Entry 5M3M (electron microscopy, 4.00 A resolution); this record covers chains D and G of the 14 polymer chains in the assembly.

== Chain D ==
Protein: DNA-directed RNA polymerase I subunit RPA14
Organism: Saccharomyces cerevisiae (strain ATCC 204508 / S288c)
UniProt: P50106 (RPA14_YEAST); residues 1-137 here = UniProt positions 1-137
Chain sequence (137 residues; row label = number of the first residue in the row):
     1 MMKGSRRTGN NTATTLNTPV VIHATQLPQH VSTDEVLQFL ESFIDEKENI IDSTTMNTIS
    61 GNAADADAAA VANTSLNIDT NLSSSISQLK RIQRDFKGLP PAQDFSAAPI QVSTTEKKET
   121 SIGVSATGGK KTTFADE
Disordered / not traced: 1-11, 49-79, 101-137
Swiss-Prot annotation at these positions:
  - modified residue: Ser121 (Phosphoserine)

== Chain G ==
Protein: DNA-directed RNA polymerase I subunit RPA43
Organism: Saccharomyces cerevisiae (strain ATCC 204508 / S288c)
UniProt: P46669 (RPA43_YEAST); residue numbers follow UniProt; this construct covers 1-326
Chain sequence (326 residues; each row starts with the number of its first residue):
     1 MSQVKRANEN RETARFIKKH KKQVTNPIDE KNGTSNCIVR VPIALYVSLA PMYLENPLQG
    61 VMKQHLNPLV MKYNNKVGGV VLGYEGLKIL DADPLSKEDT SEKLIKITPD TPFGFTWCHV
   121 NLYVWQPQVG DVLEGYIFIQ SASHIGLLIH DAFNASIKKN NIPVDWTFVH NDVEEDADVI
   181 NTDENNGNNN NEDNKDSNGG SNSLGKFSFG NRSLGHWVDS NGEPIDGKLR FTVRNVHTTG
   241 RVVSVDGTLI SDADEEGNGY NSSRSQAESL PIVSNKKIVF DDEVSIENKE SHKELDLPEV
   301 KEDNGSEIVY EENTSESNDG ESSDSD
Disordered / not traced: 1-13, 54, 171-214, 251-326
Swiss-Prot annotation at these positions:
  - modified residue (Phosphoserine): Ser244, Ser251, Ser265, Ser269, Ser285

== Chain D / chain G interface ==
Residue-residue contacts (71):
  Thr15(D) with Ser48(G), hydrogen bond (backbone-side chain); His65(G)
  Leu16(D) with Ser48(G); Gln64(G), hydrogen bond (backbone-side chain); His65(G); Phe113(G), hydrophobic
  Asn17(D) with Gln64(G); His65(G)
  Thr18(D) with His65(G)
  Pro19(D) with Leu45(G), hydrophobic; Tyr46(G); Val47(G), hydrophobic; His65(G)
  Val20(D) with Tyr46(G), hydrogen bond (backbone-backbone); Phe115(G), hydrophobic
  Val21(D) with Leu45(G); Tyr46(G), hydrogen bond (backbone-backbone); Lys76(G); Trp117(G), hydrophobic
  Ile22(D) with Ile43(G), hydrophobic; Ala44(G); Lys76(G), hydrogen bond (backbone-side chain)
  His23(D) with Ile43(G); Ala44(G), hydrogen bond (backbone-backbone)
  Ala24(D) with Val41(G), hydrophobic; Pro42(G); Ile43(G), hydrophobic
  Thr25(D) with Pro42(G), hydrogen bond (backbone-backbone); Ile43(G); Ala44(G)
  Gln26(D) with Val41(G); Pro42(G)
  Pro28(D) with Val24(G); Val39(G), hydrophobic; Arg40(G)
  Gln29(D) with Val39(G); Arg40(G), hydrogen bond (backbone-backbone)
  His30(D) with Thr25(G); Asn26(G), hydrogen bond; Pro27(G); Asn36(G), hydrogen bond (side chain-backbone); Ile38(G); Val39(G)
  Val31(D) with Asn36(G), hydrogen bond (backbone-side chain); Ile38(G), hydrogen bond (backbone-backbone); Val39(G); Arg40(G)
  Val36(D) with Ile38(G), hydrophobic
  Phe39(D) with Gly83(G); Tyr84(G); Glu85(G); Tyr123(G), hydrophobic
  Phe43(D) with Val70(G), hydrophobic; Leu82(G); Gly83(G); Tyr84(G)
  Lys47(D) with Met62(G); Asn67(G); Tyr84(G), hydrogen bond
  Leu82(D) with Asn67(G)
  Ser85(D) with Val70(G)
  Gln88(D) with Met71(G)
  Leu89(D) with Leu82(G)
  Arg91(D) with Asp151(G)
  Ile92(D) with His150(G); Ala152(G), hydrophobic; Phe153(G), hydrophobic
  Asp95(D) with Tyr136(G); His150(G)
  Phe96(D) with Ile38(G), hydrophobic; His150(G)
Interface residues without a listed pair, chain D (31 interface residues in all): Leu27, Glu46, Pro100
Interface residues without a listed pair, chain G (40 interface residues in all): Gln23, Pro68, Asn74, Gln126

== In short ==
31 residues of chain D face 40 of chain G across their interface; the contacts include 13 hydrogen bonds.
Polar contacts include Thr15(D)-Ser48(G), Leu16(D)-Gln64(G) and Ile22(D)-Lys76(G).
Here chain D is DNA-directed RNA polymerase I subunit RPA14 and chain G is DNA-directed RNA polymerase I
subunit RPA43, both from Saccharomyces cerevisiae (strain ATCC 204508 / S288c). Entry 5M3M (Free monomeric RNA
polymerase I at 4.0A resolution) was determined by electron microscopy together with 5M3F from the same study.
